PDB entry 8P9O | X-ray diffraction, 2.45 A resolution | chains A and C of the 4 polymer chains in the assembly

[Chain A (and C)]
Name: Proliferating cell nuclear antigen
From: Thermochaetoides thermophila DSM 1495
Notes: chain C of this document is another copy of the same molecule, construct and numbering; everything in this record applies to it too
Reference sequence: G0SF70 (PCNA_CHATD); residue numbers follow UniProt; this construct covers 2-259
Chain sequence (262 residues; row label = number of the first residue in the row; numbers below 1 keep their minus sign (Gly-2 is residue -2)):
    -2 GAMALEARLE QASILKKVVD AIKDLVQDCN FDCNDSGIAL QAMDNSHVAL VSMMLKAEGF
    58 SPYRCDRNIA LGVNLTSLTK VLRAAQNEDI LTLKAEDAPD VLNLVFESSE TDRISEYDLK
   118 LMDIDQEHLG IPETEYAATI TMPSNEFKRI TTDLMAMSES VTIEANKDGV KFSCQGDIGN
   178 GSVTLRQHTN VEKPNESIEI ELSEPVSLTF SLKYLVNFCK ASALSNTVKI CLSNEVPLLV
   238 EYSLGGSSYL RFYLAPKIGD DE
Disordered / not traced: -2 to 0, 164-165, 256-259 (chain C: -2 to 0, 95, 106-107, 124-125, 165, 256-259)
Construct notes: expression tag (-2 to 1)
Swiss-Prot annotation at these positions:
  - DNA-binding region: Arg61 to Arg80
  - cross-link: Lys164 (Glycyl lysine isopeptide (Lys-Gly) (interchain with G-Cter in SUMO))

[Interface between chain A and chain C]
Contacting residue pairs (36; chain A residue first):
  Ser74(A) - Ile175(C)
  Lys77(A) - Ala153(C)
  Lys77(A) - Ile175(C)
  Val78(A) - Ile175(C)  hydrophobic
  Arg80(A) - Asp150(C)
  Ala81(A) - Asp150(C)
  Gln83(A) - Arg146(C)  hydrogen bond
  Glu107(A) - Asn187(C)
  Glu107(A) - Glu193(C)
  Thr108(A) - Glu143(C)
  Thr108(A) - Glu193(C)  hydrogen bond (side chain-backbone)
  Thr108(A) - Ile195(C)
  Asp109(A) - Thr181(C)
  Asp109(A) - Leu182(C)
  Asp109(A) - Arg183(C)  hydrogen bond (backbone-backbone)
  Asp109(A) - Gln184(C)
  Asp109(A) - His185(C)
  Arg110(A) - Glu143(C)  salt bridge
  Arg110(A) - Val180(C)
  Arg110(A) - Thr181(C)
  Arg110(A) - Leu182(C)
  Ile111(A) - Ser179(C)
  Ile111(A) - Val180(C)
  Ile111(A) - Thr181(C)  hydrogen bond (backbone-backbone)
  Ser112(A) - Ser179(C)
  Ser112(A) - Val180(C)
  Glu113(A) - Gly178(C)
  Glu113(A) - Ser179(C)  hydrogen bond (backbone-backbone)
  Tyr114(A) - Leu151(C)
  Tyr114(A) - Met154(C)  hydrophobic
  Tyr114(A) - Asn177(C)
  Tyr114(A) - Gly178(C)
  Asp115(A) - Gly176(C)
  Asp115(A) - Asn177(C)  hydrogen bond (backbone-backbone)
  Leu116(A) - Ile175(C)
  Lys117(A) - Ile175(C)  hydrogen bond (backbone-backbone)

[In short]
The interface between chain A and chain C involves 17 residues on one side and 20 on the other; the contacts
include 7 hydrogen bonds and 1 salt bridge. Among the polar pairs are Arg110(A)-Glu143(C), Gln83(A)-Arg146(C)
and Thr108(A)-Glu193(C).
Both chains are Proliferating cell nuclear antigen (Thermochaetoides thermophila DSM 1495). Entry 8P9O (PCNA
from Chaetomium thermophilum in complex with PolD3 peptide) was determined by X-ray diffraction together with
8Q7I from the same study.
